8A9Z - chains B and E of the 6 polymer chains in the assembly; structure by X-ray diffraction, 2.29 A resolution.

# Chain B
Protein: Tubulin beta-2B chain
From: Bos taurus
UniProt: Q6B856 (TBB2B_BOVIN); the author numbering skips numbers that UniProt does not, so the offset changes along the chain: 1-42 = UniProt 1-42; 45-360 = UniProt 43-358; 369-455 = UniProt 359-445
Chain sequence (445 residues; numbered 1 to 455; 10 numbers in that range are skipped by the numbering (no residue carries them; nothing is unmodelled there); the number before each row is that of its first residue):
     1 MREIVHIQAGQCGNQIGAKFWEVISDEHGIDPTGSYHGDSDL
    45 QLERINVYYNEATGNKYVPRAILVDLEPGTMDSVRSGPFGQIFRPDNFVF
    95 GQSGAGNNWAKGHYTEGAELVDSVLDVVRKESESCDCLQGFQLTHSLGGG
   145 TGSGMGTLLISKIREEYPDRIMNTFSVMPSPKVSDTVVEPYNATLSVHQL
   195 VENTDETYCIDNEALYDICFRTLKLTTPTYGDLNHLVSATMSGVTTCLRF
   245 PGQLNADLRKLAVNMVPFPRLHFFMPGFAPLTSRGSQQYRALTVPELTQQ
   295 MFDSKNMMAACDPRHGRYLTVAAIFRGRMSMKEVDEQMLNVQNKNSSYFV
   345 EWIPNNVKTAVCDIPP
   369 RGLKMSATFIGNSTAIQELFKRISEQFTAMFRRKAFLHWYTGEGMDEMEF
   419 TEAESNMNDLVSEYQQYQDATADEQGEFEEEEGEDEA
Not modelled in the structure: 279-280, 439-455
UniProt features mapped onto this chain:
  - motif: M1 to I4 (MREI motif)
  - binding site (GTP): Q11, E71, S140, G144, T145, G146, N206, N228
  - binding site (Mg(2+)): E71
  - modified residue: S40 (Phosphoserine), T57 (Phosphothreonine), K60 (N6-acetyllysine), S174 (Phosphoserine), T287 (Phosphothreonine), T292 (Phosphothreonine), R320 (Omega-N-methylarginine), E448 (5-glutamyl polyglutamate)
  - cross-link (Glycyl lysine isopeptide (Lys-Gly)): K60 (interchain with G-Cter in ubiquitin), K326 (interchain with G-Cter in ubiquitin)
Metal / ion sites: Mg2+: Q11 (together with GDP); Ca2+ near E113 (its only coordinating residue here)
Small-molecule neighbours:
  - GDP (guanosine-5'-diphosphate): G10, Q11, C12, Q15, I16, D69, A99, N101, S140, G142, G143, G144, T145, G146, S147, V171, P173, V177, D179, E183, N206, L209, Y224, L227, N228
  - LO9 (7-[(3,5-dimethoxyphenyl)methyl]pyrrolo[3,4-g][1,2]benzoxazole): Y202, V238, C241, L242, L248, A250, K254, L255, N258, M259, T314, V315, A316, A317, I318, N349, N350, V351, K352, T353, A354, I378

# Chain E
Protein: Stathmin-4
From: Rattus norvegicus
UniProt: P63043 (STMN4_RAT); residues 5-145 here correspond to UniProt positions 49-189 (UniProt number = residue number + 44)
Chain sequence (143 residues; each row starts with the number of its first residue):
     3 MADMEVIELNKCTSGQSFEVILKPPSFDGVPEFNASLPRRRDPSLEEIQK
    53 KLEAAEERRKYQEAELLKHLAEKREHEREVIQKAIEENNNFIKMAKEKLA
   103 QKMESNKENREAHLAAMLERLQEKDKHAEEVRKNKELKEEASR
Not modelled in the structure: 3-5, 29-43, 143-145
Sequence notes: initiating methionine (3); expression tag (4)
UniProt features mapped onto this chain:
  - modified residue: S46 (Phosphoserine)

# Interface between chain B and chain E
Residue-residue contacts (24):
  Y108(B) - H78(E)  hydrogen bond
  Y108(B) - E79(E)
  Y108(B) - V82(E)  hydrophobic
  Y108(B) - I83(E)
  L152(B) - E79(E)
  S155(B) - L72(E)
  S155(B) - R76(E)  hydrogen bond
  K156(B) - R76(E)
  R158(B) - L68(E)
  E159(B) - L69(E)
  E159(B) - L72(E)
  E159(B) - R76(E)  salt bridge
  P162(B) - E65(E)
  P162(B) - L68(E)  hydrophobic
  Q193(B) - K75(E)
  N197(B) - K75(E)
  T409(B) - E89(E)
  E411(B) - V82(E)
  E411(B) - A86(E)
  G412(B) - V82(E)
  G412(B) - K85(E)
  G412(B) - A86(E)
  M413(B) - V82(E)
  E417(B) - H78(E)  salt bridge
Also at the interface, not in a pair above, chain B (18 interface residues in all): H107, T109, E196, G410
Also at the interface, not in a pair above, chain E (14 interface residues in all): A73

# Overview
18 residues of chain B face 14 of chain E across their interface, with 2 hydrogen bonds and 2 salt bridges.
Polar pairs include E159(B)-R76(E), E417(B)-H78(E) and Y108(B)-H78(E). Ligands of chain B: GDP and compound
LO9.
Chain B is Tubulin beta-2B chain (Bos taurus) and chain E is Stathmin-4 (Rattus norvegicus); the structure,
Tubulin-[1,2]oxazoloisoindole-2e complex, was determined by X-ray diffraction, deposited together with 8A9T.
